Entry 1IXI (X-ray diffraction, 1.89 A resolution); this record covers chain A.

# Chain A
Name: Phosphate-binding protein
From: Escherichia coli
Reference sequence: P06128 (PSTS_ECOLI); residues 1-321 here correspond to UniProt positions 26-346 (UniProt number = residue number + 25)
Chain sequence (321 residues; each row starts with the number of its first residue):
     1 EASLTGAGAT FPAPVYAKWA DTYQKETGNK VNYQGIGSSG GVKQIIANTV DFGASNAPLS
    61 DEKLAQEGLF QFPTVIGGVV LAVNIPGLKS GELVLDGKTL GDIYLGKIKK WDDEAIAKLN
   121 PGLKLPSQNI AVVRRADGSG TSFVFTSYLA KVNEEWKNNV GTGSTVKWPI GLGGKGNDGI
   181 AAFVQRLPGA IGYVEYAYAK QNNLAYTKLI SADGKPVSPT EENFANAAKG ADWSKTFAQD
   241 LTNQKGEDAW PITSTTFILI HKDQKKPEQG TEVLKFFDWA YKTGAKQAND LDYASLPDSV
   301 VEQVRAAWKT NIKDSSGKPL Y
Differences from the reference sequence: engineered mutation N56 (Asp81 in P06128)
Ligand contacts: dihydrogenphosphate ion (2HP): A9, T10, F11, G37, S38, N56, R135, S139, G140, T141, S142, N177

# Summary
Bound to chain A: dihydrogenphosphate ion.
Chain A is Phosphate-binding protein (Escherichia coli); the structure, Phosphate-binding protein mutant with
asp 56 replaced by asn complex with monobasic phosphate ion, was determined by X-ray diffraction (same
publication as 1IXG and 1IXH).
